8J0T - chains G and H of the 20 polymer chains in the assembly; structure by electron microscopy, 2.80 A resolution.

[Chain G]
Protein: ATP synthase gamma chain
Source organism: Mycobacterium tuberculosis
Reference sequence: P9WPU9 (ATPG_MYCTU); numbering as in UniProt (aligned over 1-305)
Amino-acid sequence (305 residues; numbered 1 to 305; the number before each row is that of its first residue):
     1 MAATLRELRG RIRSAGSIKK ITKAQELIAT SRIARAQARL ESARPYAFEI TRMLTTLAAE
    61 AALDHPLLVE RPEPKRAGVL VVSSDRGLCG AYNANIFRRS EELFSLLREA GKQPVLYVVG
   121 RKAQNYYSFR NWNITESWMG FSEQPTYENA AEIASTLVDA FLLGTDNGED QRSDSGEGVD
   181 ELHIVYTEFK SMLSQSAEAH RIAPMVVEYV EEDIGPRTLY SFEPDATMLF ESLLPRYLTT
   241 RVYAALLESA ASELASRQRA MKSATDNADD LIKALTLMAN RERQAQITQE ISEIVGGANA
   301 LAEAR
Not modelled in the structure: 1-2, 164-176, 303-305

[Chain H]
Protein: ATP synthase epsilon chain
Source organism: Mycobacterium tuberculosis
Reference sequence: P9WPV1 (ATPE_MYCTU); numbering as in UniProt (aligned over 1-121)
Amino-acid sequence (121 residues; each row starts with the number of its first residue):
     1 MAELNVEIVA VDRNIWSGTA KFLFTRTTVG EIGILPRHIP LVAQLVDDAM VRVEREGEKD
    61 LRIAVDGGFL SVTEEGVSIL AESAEFESEI DEAAAKQDSE SDDPRIAARG RARLRAVGAI
   121 D
Not modelled in the structure: 1, 121

[Interface between chain G and chain H]
Residue-residue contacts (39):
  S42(G) - D12(H)
  A43(G) - V11(H)
  Y46(G) - V9(H)
  Y46(G) - A10(H)
  Y46(G) - V11(H)  hydrophobic
  Y46(G) - L80(H)  hydrophobic
  Y46(G) - A81(H)
  E49(G) - E7(H)
  E49(G) - S78(H)  hydrogen bond
  I50(G) - L80(H)  hydrophobic
  M53(G) - F69(H)  hydrophobic
  M53(G) - S71(H)
  M53(G) - L80(H)  hydrophobic
  L57(G) - V42(H)  hydrophobic
  Y147(G) - V11(H)  hydrophobic
  Y147(G) - E82(H)
  T218(G) - P40(H)
  T218(G) - E74(H)  hydrogen bond
  Y220(G) - P40(H)
  Y220(G) - L41(H)
  Y220(G) - V42(H)  hydrophobic
  Y220(G) - T73(H)
  S221(G) - I39(H)
  S221(G) - P40(H)  hydrogen bond (backbone-backbone)
  S221(G) - L41(H)
  S221(G) - V42(H)  hydrogen bond (backbone-backbone)
  F222(G) - V42(H)
  E223(G) - V29(H)
  E223(G) - I32(H)
  E223(G) - L41(H)
  E223(G) - V42(H)  hydrogen bond (backbone-backbone)
  L229(G) - V42(H)
  L229(G) - A43(H)  hydrophobic
  S232(G) - Q44(H)
  L233(G) - F69(H)  hydrophobic
  R236(G) - G67(H)  hydrogen bond (side chain-backbone)
  R236(G) - E82(H)  salt bridge
  Y243(G) - V11(H)
  Y243(G) - D12(H)
Interface residues without a listed pair, chain G (21 interface residues in all): T56, L219, P224
Interface residues without a listed pair, chain H (27 interface residues in all): R13, T27, T28, L70, V72

[Overview]
Chain G and chain H form an interface of 21 and 27 residues respectively; the contacts include 6 hydrogen
bonds and 1 salt bridge. Polar pairs include R236(G)-E82(H), E49(G)-S78(H) and T218(G)-E74(H).
Chain G is ATP synthase gamma chain and chain H is ATP synthase epsilon chain, both from Mycobacterium
tuberculosis; the structure, Cryo-EM structure of Mycobacterium tuberculosis ATP synthase in the apo-form, was
determined by electron microscopy (same publication as 8J0S, 8J57, 8J58, 8JR0 and 8JR1).
